Entry 8AHM (X-ray diffraction, 2.42 A resolution); this record covers chains C and D of the 6 polymer chains in the assembly.

# Chain C
Protein: Tubulin alpha-1B chain
From: Bos taurus
Reference sequence: P81947 (TBA1B_BOVIN); residue numbers follow UniProt; this construct covers 1-451
Amino-acid sequence (451 residues; each row starts with the number of its first residue):
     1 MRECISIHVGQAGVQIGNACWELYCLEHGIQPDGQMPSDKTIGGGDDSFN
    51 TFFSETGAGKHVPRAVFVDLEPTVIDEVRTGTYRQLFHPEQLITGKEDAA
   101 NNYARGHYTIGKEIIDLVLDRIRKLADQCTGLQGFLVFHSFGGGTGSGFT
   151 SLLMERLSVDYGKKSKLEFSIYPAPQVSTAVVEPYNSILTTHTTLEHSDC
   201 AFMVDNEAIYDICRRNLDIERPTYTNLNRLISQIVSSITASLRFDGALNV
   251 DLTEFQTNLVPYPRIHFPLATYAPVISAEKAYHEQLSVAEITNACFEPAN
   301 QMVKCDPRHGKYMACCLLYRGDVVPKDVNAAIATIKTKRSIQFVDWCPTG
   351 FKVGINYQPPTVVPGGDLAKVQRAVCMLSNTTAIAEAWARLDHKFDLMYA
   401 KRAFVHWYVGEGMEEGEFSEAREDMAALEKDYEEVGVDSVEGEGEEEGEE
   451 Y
Unresolved in the structure: 441-451
Ion coordination: Ca2+: Asp39, Thr41, Gly44, Glu55
Small-molecule neighbours: GTP (guanosine-5'-triphosphate): Gly10, Gln11, Ala12, Gln15, Ile16, Asp69, Asp98, Ala99, Ala100, Asn101, Ser140, Gly142, Gly143, Gly144, Thr145, Gly146, Ile171, Pro173, Val177, Ser178, Thr179, Glu183, Asn206, Tyr224, Leu227, Asn228, Ile231

# Chain D
Protein: Tubulin beta-2B chain
From: Bos taurus
Reference sequence: Q6B856 (TBB2B_BOVIN); the author numbering skips numbers that UniProt does not, so the offset changes along the chain: 1-42 = UniProt 1-42; 45-360 = UniProt 43-358; 369-455 = UniProt 359-445
Amino-acid sequence (445 residues; numbered 1 to 455; 10 numbers in that range are skipped by the numbering (no residue carries them; nothing is unmodelled there); the number before each row is that of its first residue):
     1 MREIVHIQAGQCGNQIGAKFWEVISDEHGIDPTGSYHGDSDL
    45 QLERINVYYNEATGNKYVPRAILVDLEPGTMDSVRSGPFGQIFRPDNFVF
    95 GQSGAGNNWAKGHYTEGAELVDSVLDVVRKESESCDCLQGFQLTHSLGGG
   145 TGSGMGTLLISKIREEYPDRIMNTFSVMPSPKVSDTVVEPYNATLSVHQL
   195 VENTDETYCIDNEALYDICFRTLKLTTPTYGDLNHLVSATMSGVTTCLRF
   245 PGQLNADLRKLAVNMVPFPRLHFFMPGFAPLTSRGSQQYRALTVPELTQQ
   295 MFDSKNMMAACDPRHGRYLTVAAIFRGRMSMKEVDEQMLNVQNKNSSYFV
   345 EWIPNNVKTAVCDIPP
   369 RGLKMSATFIGNSTAIQELFKRISEQFTAMFRRKAFLHWYTGEGMDEMEF
   419 TEAESNMNDLVSEYQQYQDATADEQGEFEEEEGEDEA
Unresolved in the structure: 1, 277-285, 441-455
Ion coordination: Mg2+: Gln11 (together with GDP)
Small-molecule neighbours:
  - GDP (guanosine-5'-diphosphate): Gly10, Gln11, Cys12, Gln15, Ile16, Asp69, Ala99, Asn101, Ser140, Gly142, Gly143, Gly144, Thr145, Gly146, Val171, Pro173, Val177, Ser178, Glu183, Asn206, Leu209, Tyr224, Leu227, Asn228
  - M5U (dimethyl 2,2'-((12Z,122Z,4S,6Z,8E,10E,15S,17Z,19E,21E)-2,13-dioxo-3,14-dioxa-1(4,2),12(2,4)-dioxazolacyclodocosaphane-6,8,10,17,19,21-hexaene-4,15-diyl)(2S,2'S,3S,3'S,4E,4'E)-bis(3-hydroxyhex-4-enoate)): Gly100, Asn101, Asn102, Asp179, Thr180, Val181, Val182, Phe404, Trp407, Tyr408

# Chain C / chain D interface
Contacting residue pairs (52):
  Gln11(C) - Gln247(D)  hydrogen bond
  Lys96(C) - Asp130(D)  salt bridge
  Glu97(C) - Arg2(D)  salt bridge
  Glu97(C) - Cys131(D)
  Glu97(C) - Arg253(D)  salt bridge
  Asp98(C) - Lys254(D)  salt bridge
  Ala100(C) - Arg253(D)
  Ala100(C) - Lys254(D)
  Ala100(C) - Val257(D)
  Asn101(C) - Lys254(D)
  Arg105(C) - Arg253(D)
  Pro175(C) - Asn349(D)
  Ser178(C) - Lys352(D)  hydrogen bond
  Thr179(C) - Leu248(D)
  Thr179(C) - Asn258(D)  hydrogen bond (backbone-side chain)
  Ala180(C) - Asn258(D)
  Ala180(C) - Lys352(D)
  Val181(C) - Asn258(D)  hydrogen bond (backbone-side chain)
  Val181(C) - Ile347(D)  hydrophobic
  Val181(C) - Pro348(D)
  Val181(C) - Asn349(D)
  Tyr210(C) - Asp329(D)
  Glu220(C) - Lys326(D)
  Arg221(C) - Met325(D)
  Arg221(C) - Asp329(D)  salt bridge
  Tyr224(C) - Gln247(D)
  Lys394(C) - Asn349(D)
  Leu397(C) - Glu345(D)
  Leu397(C) - Trp346(D)
  Leu397(C) - Pro348(D)  hydrophobic
  Leu397(C) - Ala440(D)  hydrophobic
  Met398(C) - Trp346(D)  hydrogen bond (backbone-backbone)
  Met398(C) - Pro348(D)
  Lys401(C) - Phe262(D)
  Lys401(C) - Trp346(D)
  Lys401(C) - Thr439(D)  hydrogen bond (side chain-backbone)
  Arg402(C) - Phe262(D)
  Ala403(C) - Pro261(D)
  Ala403(C) - Phe262(D)  hydrophobic
  Phe404(C) - Val257(D)
  Phe404(C) - Asn258(D)
  Phe404(C) - Val260(D)
  Phe404(C) - Pro261(D)  hydrogen bond (backbone-backbone)
  Phe404(C) - Thr314(D)
  Phe404(C) - Ile347(D)  hydrophobic
  His406(C) - Val260(D)
  His406(C) - Pro261(D)  hydrogen bond (side chain-backbone)
  His406(C) - Phe262(D)
  His406(C) - Pro263(D)
  Trp407(C) - Ala256(D)  hydrophobic
  Trp407(C) - Val257(D)
  Trp407(C) - Val260(D)  hydrogen bond (side chain-backbone)
Other interface residues (no listed pair), chain C (26 interface residues in all): Val182
Other interface residues (no listed pair), chain D (30 interface residues in all): Arg164, Asp251, Asn350, Ala438

# In short
26 residues of chain C and 30 residues of chain D are in contact; the contacts include 9 hydrogen bonds and 5
salt bridges. Polar pairs include Lys96(C)-Asp130(D), Glu97(C)-Arg2(D) and Glu97(C)-Arg253(D). Bound to chain
C: GTP. Bound to chain D: GDP and compound M5U.
Chain C is Tubulin alpha-1B chain and chain D is Tubulin beta-2B chain, both from Bos taurus; the structure,
Crystal structure of tubulin in complex with C(13)/C(13')-Bis-Desmethyl-Disorazole Z, was determined by X-ray
diffraction.
